7B95 - chains A and B; structure by X-ray diffraction, 1.40 A resolution.

Chain A (and B):
Name: Carbon monoxide dehydrogenase
Source organism: Carboxydothermus hydrogenoformans (strain ATCC BAA-161 / DSM 6008 / Z-2901)
Notes: EC 1.2.7.4; chain B of this document is another copy of the same molecule, construct and numbering; everything in this record applies to it too
UniProtKB: Q3AG28 (Q3AG28_CARHZ); residues 1-629 here = UniProt positions 1-629
Chain sequence (629 residues; row label = number of the first residue in the row):
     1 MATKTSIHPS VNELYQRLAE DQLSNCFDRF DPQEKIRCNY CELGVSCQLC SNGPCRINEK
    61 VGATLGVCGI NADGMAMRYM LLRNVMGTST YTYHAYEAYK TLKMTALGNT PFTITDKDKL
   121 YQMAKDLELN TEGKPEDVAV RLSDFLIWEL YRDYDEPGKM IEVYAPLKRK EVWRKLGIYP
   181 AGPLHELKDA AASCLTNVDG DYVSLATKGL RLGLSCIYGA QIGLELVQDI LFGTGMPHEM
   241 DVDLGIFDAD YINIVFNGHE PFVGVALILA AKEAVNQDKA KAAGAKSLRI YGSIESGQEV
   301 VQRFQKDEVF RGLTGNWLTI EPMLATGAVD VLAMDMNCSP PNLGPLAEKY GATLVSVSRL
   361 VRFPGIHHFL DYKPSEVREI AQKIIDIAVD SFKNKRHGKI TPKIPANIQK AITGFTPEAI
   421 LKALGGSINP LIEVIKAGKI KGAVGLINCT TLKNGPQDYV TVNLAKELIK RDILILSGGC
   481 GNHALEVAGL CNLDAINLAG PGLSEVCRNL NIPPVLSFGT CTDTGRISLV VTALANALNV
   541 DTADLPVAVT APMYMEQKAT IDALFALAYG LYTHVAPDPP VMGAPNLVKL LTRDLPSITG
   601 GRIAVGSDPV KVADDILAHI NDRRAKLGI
Ion coordination: 2Fe-2S cluster Fe: Cys-38, Cys-41 (shared with Cys-38(B), Cys-41(B) of chain B); 4Fe-4S cluster Fe: Cys-47, Cys-50, Cys-55, Cys-68; fe4-s3 cluster Fe: His-259, Glu-295, Cys-338, Cys-449, Cys-480, Cys-521, Glu-556
Residues lining bound ligands:
  - 2Fe-2S cluster (FES): Cys-38, Tyr-40, Cys-41, Ser-46, Gln-48, Arg-56
  - fe4-s3 cluster (SF3): His-259, Ile-294, Glu-295, Trp-317, Asn-337, Cys-338, Asn-448, Cys-449, Gly-479, Cys-480, Cys-521, Met-555, Glu-556, Lys-558
  - 4Fe-4S cluster (SF4): Cys-47, Gln-48, Leu-49, Cys-50, Asn-52, Gly-53, Cys-55, Gly-66, Val-67, Cys-68, Ile-70, Met-75, Arg-78, Thr-196
  - tris(hydroxyethyl)aminomethane (TAM): Asp-578, Met-582, Val-605, Gly-606
What the authors report for this chain:
  - fe4-s3 cluster coordination: His-259, Glu-295, Cys-338, Cys-480, Cys-521, Glu-556
  - conformationally variable residues (side-chain flip): Cys-521

Interface between chain A and chain B:
Contacting residue pairs (198):
  Cys-26(A) / Val-67(B)  hydrogen bond (side chain-backbone)
  Arg-29(A) / Leu-65(B)
  Arg-29(A) / Gly-66(B)  hydrogen bond (side chain-backbone)
  Arg-29(A) / Val-67(B)  hydrogen bond (side chain-backbone)
  Arg-29(A) / Cys-68(B)  hydrogen bond (side chain-backbone)
  Arg-29(A) / Gly-69(B)
  Phe-30(A) / Asn-52(B)
  Pro-32(A) / Gly-62(B)
  Pro-32(A) / Ala-63(B)
  Gln-33(A) / Cys-55(B)
  Gln-33(A) / Arg-56(B)  hydrogen bond (side chain-backbone)
  Gln-33(A) / Ala-63(B)
  Gln-33(A) / Leu-65(B)  hydrogen bond (side chain-backbone)
  Gln-33(A) / Gly-66(B)
  Gln-33(A) / Val-67(B)
  Lys-35(A) / Val-61(B)  hydrogen bond (side chain-backbone)
  Ile-36(A) / Arg-56(B)  hydrogen bond (backbone-side chain)
  Ile-36(A) / Asn-58(B)
  Arg-37(A) / Asn-52(B)  hydrogen bond (side chain-backbone)
  Arg-37(A) / Gly-53(B)  hydrogen bond (side chain-backbone)
  Arg-37(A) / Pro-54(B)  hydrogen bond (side chain-backbone)
  Cys-38(A) / Pro-54(B)
  Cys-38(A) / Arg-56(B)
  Tyr-40(A) / Ile-36(B)
  Cys-41(A) / Gln-48(B)  hydrogen bond
  Cys-41(A) / Pro-54(B)  hydrophobic
  Glu-42(A) / Pro-54(B)
  Gln-48(A) / Cys-41(B)  hydrogen bond
  Gln-48(A) / Gln-48(B)
  Gln-48(A) / Tyr-79(B)  hydrogen bond
  Gln-48(A) / Arg-83(B)  hydrogen bond (backbone-side chain)
  Leu-49(A) / Tyr-79(B)
  Leu-49(A) / Gln-557(B)
  Cys-50(A) / Met-555(B)
  Ser-51(A) / Thr-451(B)  hydrogen bond
  Ser-51(A) / Lys-453(B)  hydrogen bond (backbone-side chain)
  Ser-51(A) / Tyr-554(B)  hydrogen bond (side chain-backbone)
  Ser-51(A) / Met-555(B)  hydrogen bond (backbone-backbone)
  Ser-51(A) / Pro-577(B)
  Asn-52(A) / Phe-30(B)
  Asn-52(A) / Arg-37(B)  hydrogen bond (backbone-side chain)
  Asn-52(A) / Trp-317(B)
  Asn-52(A) / Thr-451(B)  hydrogen bond
  Asn-52(A) / Leu-452(B)  hydrogen bond (side chain-backbone)
  Asn-52(A) / Lys-453(B)  hydrogen bond (side chain-backbone)
  Asn-52(A) / Met-555(B)
  Gly-53(A) / Arg-37(B)  hydrogen bond (backbone-side chain)
  Gly-53(A) / Lys-453(B)  hydrogen bond (backbone-side chain)
  Pro-54(A) / Arg-37(B)  hydrogen bond (backbone-side chain)
  Pro-54(A) / Cys-38(B)
  Pro-54(A) / Cys-41(B)  hydrophobic
  Pro-54(A) / Glu-42(B)
  Cys-55(A) / Gln-33(B)
  Arg-56(A) / Gln-33(B)  hydrogen bond (backbone-side chain)
  Arg-56(A) / Ile-36(B)  hydrogen bond (side chain-backbone)
  Arg-56(A) / Cys-38(B)
  Arg-56(A) / Arg-56(B)
  Asn-58(A) / Ile-36(B)
  Val-61(A) / Pro-32(B)
  Val-61(A) / Lys-35(B)  hydrogen bond (backbone-side chain)
  Gly-62(A) / Pro-32(B)
  Ala-63(A) / Pro-32(B)
  Ala-63(A) / Gln-33(B)
  Leu-65(A) / Arg-29(B)
  Leu-65(A) / Gln-33(B)  hydrogen bond (backbone-side chain)
  Leu-65(A) / Asn-342(B)
  Gly-66(A) / Arg-29(B)  hydrogen bond (backbone-side chain)
  Val-67(A) / Cys-26(B)  hydrogen bond (backbone-side chain)
  Val-67(A) / Arg-29(B)  hydrogen bond (backbone-side chain)
  Val-67(A) / Phe-30(B)  hydrophobic
  Val-67(A) / Gln-33(B)
  Cys-68(A) / Arg-29(B)  hydrogen bond (backbone-side chain)
  Cys-68(A) / Pro-340(B)
  Cys-68(A) / Pro-341(B)
  Gly-69(A) / Arg-29(B)
  Gly-69(A) / Pro-341(B)
  Gly-69(A) / Asn-342(B)
  Ile-70(A) / Pro-341(B)
  Tyr-79(A) / Gln-48(B)  hydrogen bond
  Tyr-79(A) / Leu-49(B)
  Tyr-79(A) / Tyr-79(B)  hydrogen bond
  Leu-82(A) / Met-86(B)  hydrophobic
  Arg-83(A) / Gln-48(B)  hydrogen bond (side chain-backbone)
  Met-86(A) / Leu-82(B)  hydrophobic
  Met-86(A) / Ala-191(B)
  Met-86(A) / Cys-194(B)
  Met-86(A) / Leu-195(B)
  Gly-87(A) / Leu-195(B)
  Ser-89(A) / Lys-188(B)
  Ser-89(A) / Ala-191(B)
  Ser-89(A) / Ala-192(B)
  Thr-90(A) / Ala-192(B)
  Tyr-93(A) / Lys-188(B)
  Tyr-93(A) / Asp-189(B)
  Tyr-96(A) / Asp-153(B)  hydrogen bond
  Tyr-96(A) / His-185(B)
  Lys-100(A) / Asp-153(B)  salt bridge
  Tyr-151(A) / Tyr-151(B)  hydrogen bond (side chain-backbone)
  Tyr-151(A) / His-185(B)  hydrogen bond
  Asp-153(A) / Tyr-96(B)  hydrogen bond
  Asp-153(A) / Lys-100(B)  salt bridge
  Tyr-154(A) / Arg-359(B)
  Tyr-154(A) / Tyr-372(B)
  Tyr-154(A) / Lys-373(B)
  Asp-155(A) / Lys-373(B)  salt bridge
  Leu-184(A) / Leu-184(B)
  His-185(A) / Tyr-96(B)
  His-185(A) / Tyr-151(B)  hydrogen bond
  Leu-187(A) / Leu-187(B)  hydrophobic
  Lys-188(A) / Ser-89(B)
  Lys-188(A) / Tyr-93(B)
  Lys-188(A) / Leu-184(B)
  Asp-189(A) / Tyr-93(B)
  Asp-189(A) / Arg-359(B)  salt bridge
  Asp-189(A) / Leu-360(B)
  Ala-191(A) / Met-86(B)
  Ala-191(A) / Ser-89(B)
  Ala-192(A) / Ser-89(B)
  Ala-192(A) / Thr-90(B)
  Ser-193(A) / Leu-360(B)
  Cys-194(A) / Met-86(B)
  Leu-195(A) / Met-86(B)
  Leu-195(A) / Gly-87(B)
  Leu-195(A) / Asn-337(B)
  Leu-195(A) / Glu-556(B)
  Leu-195(A) / Gln-557(B)
  Thr-196(A) / Asn-337(B)
  Thr-196(A) / Met-555(B)
  Asn-197(A) / Trp-317(B)
  Asn-197(A) / Asn-337(B)
  Asn-197(A) / Cys-338(B)  hydrogen bond
  Asn-197(A) / Ser-339(B)  hydrogen bond (backbone-backbone)
  Asn-197(A) / Pro-340(B)
  Asn-197(A) / Pro-341(B)
  Asn-197(A) / Met-555(B)
  Val-198(A) / Asn-337(B)
  Val-198(A) / Leu-360(B)
  Val-198(A) / Val-361(B)
  Val-198(A) / Arg-362(B)
  Asp-199(A) / Leu-360(B)
  Asp-199(A) / Arg-362(B)
  Gly-200(A) / Arg-362(B)  hydrogen bond (backbone-backbone)
  Gly-200(A) / Pro-364(B)
  Asp-201(A) / Arg-362(B)
  Asp-201(A) / Phe-363(B)
  Ser-204(A) / Arg-362(B)
  Lys-208(A) / Arg-359(B)  hydrogen bond (side chain-backbone)
  Lys-208(A) / Leu-360(B)  hydrogen bond (side chain-backbone)
  Trp-317(A) / Asn-52(B)
  Trp-317(A) / Asn-197(B)
  Asn-337(A) / Leu-195(B)
  Asn-337(A) / Thr-196(B)
  Asn-337(A) / Asn-197(B)
  Asn-337(A) / Val-198(B)
  Cys-338(A) / Asn-197(B)  hydrogen bond
  Ser-339(A) / Asn-197(B)  hydrogen bond (backbone-backbone)
  Pro-340(A) / Cys-68(B)
  Pro-340(A) / Asn-197(B)
  Pro-341(A) / Cys-68(B)
  Pro-341(A) / Gly-69(B)
  Pro-341(A) / Ile-70(B)
  Pro-341(A) / Asn-197(B)
  Asn-342(A) / Leu-65(B)
  Asn-342(A) / Gly-69(B)
  Arg-359(A) / Tyr-154(B)
  Arg-359(A) / Asp-189(B)  salt bridge
  Arg-359(A) / Lys-208(B)  hydrogen bond (backbone-side chain)
  Leu-360(A) / Asp-189(B)
  Leu-360(A) / Ser-193(B)
  Leu-360(A) / Val-198(B)
  Leu-360(A) / Asp-199(B)
  Leu-360(A) / Lys-208(B)  hydrogen bond (backbone-side chain)
  Val-361(A) / Val-198(B)
  Arg-362(A) / Val-198(B)
  Arg-362(A) / Asp-199(B)
  Arg-362(A) / Gly-200(B)  hydrogen bond (backbone-backbone)
  Arg-362(A) / Asp-201(B)
  Arg-362(A) / Ser-204(B)
  Phe-363(A) / Asp-201(B)
  Tyr-372(A) / Tyr-154(B)
  Lys-373(A) / Tyr-154(B)
  Lys-373(A) / Asp-155(B)  salt bridge
  Thr-451(A) / Ser-51(B)  hydrogen bond
  Thr-451(A) / Asn-52(B)  hydrogen bond
  Leu-452(A) / Asn-52(B)  hydrogen bond (backbone-side chain)
  Lys-453(A) / Ser-51(B)  hydrogen bond (side chain-backbone)
  Lys-453(A) / Asn-52(B)  hydrogen bond (backbone-side chain)
  Lys-453(A) / Gly-53(B)  hydrogen bond (side chain-backbone)
  Tyr-554(A) / Ser-51(B)  hydrogen bond (backbone-side chain)
  Met-555(A) / Cys-50(B)
  Met-555(A) / Ser-51(B)  hydrogen bond (backbone-backbone)
  Met-555(A) / Asn-52(B)
  Met-555(A) / Thr-196(B)
  Met-555(A) / Asn-197(B)
  Glu-556(A) / Leu-195(B)
  Gln-557(A) / Leu-49(B)  hydrogen bond (side chain-backbone)
  Gln-557(A) / Leu-195(B)
  Pro-577(A) / Ser-51(B)
Also at the interface, not in a pair above, chain A (92 interface residues in all): Ser-24, Asn-71, Val-85, Thr-92, Met-336, Pro-364, Lys-558
Also at the interface, not in a pair above, chain B (92 interface residues in all): Ser-24, Tyr-40, Asn-71, Val-85, Thr-92, Met-336, Lys-558

In short:
Chain A and chain B each contribute 92 residues to their interface, with 61 hydrogen bonds and 6 salt bridges.
Polar contacts include Lys-100(A)/Asp-153(B), Asp-155(A)/Lys-373(B) and Asp-189(A)/Arg-359(B). Bound to chain
A: 2Fe-2S cluster, 4Fe-4S cluster, fe4-s3 cluster and tris(hydroxyethyl)aminomethane. The paper reports fe4-s3
cluster coordination by His-259(A), Glu-295(A) and Cys-338(A) among others; conformational variability at
Cys-521(A).
Chain A and chain B are both Carbon monoxide dehydrogenase (Carboxydothermus hydrogenoformans (strain ATCC
BAA-161 / DSM 6008 / Z-2901)); the structure, CooS-V with partially oxidized hybrid cluster by hydroxylamine,
was determined by X-ray diffraction, deposited together with 7B7Q, 7B7T, 7B97 and 7B9A.
